5TS0 - chains J and W of the 28 polymer chains in the assembly; structure by X-ray diffraction, 2.85 A resolution.

# Chain J (and W)
Protein: Proteasome subunit beta
Source organism: Mycobacterium tuberculosis
Notes: EC 3.4.25.1; chain W of this document is another copy of the same molecule, construct and numbering; everything in this record applies to it too
Reference sequence: A5U4D6 (PSB_MYCTA); residues 1-234 here correspond to UniProt positions 58-291 (UniProt number = residue number + 57)
Amino-acid sequence (240 residues; numbered 1 to 240; the number before each row is that of its first residue):
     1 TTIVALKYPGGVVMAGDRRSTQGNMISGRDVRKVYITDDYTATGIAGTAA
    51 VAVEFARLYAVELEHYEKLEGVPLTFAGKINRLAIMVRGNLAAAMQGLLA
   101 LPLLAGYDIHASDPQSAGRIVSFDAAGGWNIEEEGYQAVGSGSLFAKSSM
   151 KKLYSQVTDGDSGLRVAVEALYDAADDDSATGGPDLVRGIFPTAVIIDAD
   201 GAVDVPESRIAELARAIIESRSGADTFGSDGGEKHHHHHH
Unresolved in the structure: 223-240 (chain W: 224-240)
Construct notes: expression tag (235-240)
Ligand contacts:
  - 7J1 ((2S)-N-{(2S)-3-methoxy-1-[(naphthalen-1-ylmethyl)amino]-1-oxopropan-2-yl}-4-oxo-2-[(3-phenylpropanoyl)amino]-4-(1H-pyrrol-1-yl)butanamide (non-preferred name)), molecule 1: T1, R19, S20, T21, Q22, S27, V31, R32, K33, I45, G47, T48, A49, A52, V53, L98
  - 7J1, molecule 2: L91, M95, S122, F123, D124, A125, A126, G128, W129, N130
UniProt features mapped onto this chain:
  - active site: T1 (Nucleophile)
Reported in the primary citation:
  - binding site for 7J1: S20, T21, Q22, S27, G47, A49, L91, M95, L98, D124, A125, A126
  - catalytic residues: T1 (citing earlier work)
  - specificity-determining residues: S20, Q22, S27, A125 (proposed by the authors, not directly observed)

# Interface between chain J and chain W
Residue-residue contacts (26; chain J residue first):
  N24(J) with D178(W); S179(W), hydrogen bond (backbone-backbone); A180(W)
  M25(J) with D177(W)
  I26(J) with D176(W); D177(W), hydrogen bond (backbone-backbone); S179(W)
  R29(J) with D176(W), salt bridge; D177(W), salt bridge
  S141(J) with N24(W)
  D176(J) with R29(W), salt bridge; R188(W), salt bridge
  D177(J) with M25(W); I26(W), hydrogen bond (backbone-backbone); R29(W), salt bridge
  D178(J) with N24(W), hydrogen bond
  S179(J) with N24(W), hydrogen bond (side chain-backbone); S179(W)
  A180(J) with N24(W)
  V187(J) with Y172(W); I218(W), hydrophobic; R221(W); S222(W)
  R188(J) with D176(W), salt bridge
  I218(J) with V187(W), hydrophobic
  S222(J) with V187(W)
Other interface residues (no listed pair), chain J (19 interface residues in all): R19, G23, F145, Y172, R221
Other interface residues (no listed pair), chain W (18 interface residues in all): R19, F145, A175

# Overview
19 residues of chain J face 18 of chain W across their interface; the contacts include 5 hydrogen bonds and 6
salt bridges. Polar contacts include R29(J)-D176(W), R29(J)-D177(W) and D176(J)-R188(W). Bound to chain J:
compound 7J1. The paper reports the catalytic residue T1(J); a binding site for 7J1 at S20(J), T21(J) and
Q22(J) among others.
Both chains are Proteasome subunit beta (Mycobacterium tuberculosis). Entry 5TS0 (Structure of Mycobacterium
tuberculosis proteasome in complex with N,C-capped dipeptide PKS2208) was determined by X-ray diffraction
together with 5THO, 5TRG, 5TRR, 5TRS and 5TRY from the same study.
